PDB entry 8J5T | electron microscopy, 2.98 A resolution | chains A and C of the 4 polymer chains in the assembly

Chain A:
Molecule: Uncharacterized protein Rv1280c
Organism: Mycobacterium tuberculosis (strain ATCC 25618 / H37Rv)
UniProt: P9WGU5 (Y1280_MYCTU); residues 1-591 here = UniProt positions 1-591
Sequence (599 residues; numbered 1 to 599; the number before each row is that of its first residue):
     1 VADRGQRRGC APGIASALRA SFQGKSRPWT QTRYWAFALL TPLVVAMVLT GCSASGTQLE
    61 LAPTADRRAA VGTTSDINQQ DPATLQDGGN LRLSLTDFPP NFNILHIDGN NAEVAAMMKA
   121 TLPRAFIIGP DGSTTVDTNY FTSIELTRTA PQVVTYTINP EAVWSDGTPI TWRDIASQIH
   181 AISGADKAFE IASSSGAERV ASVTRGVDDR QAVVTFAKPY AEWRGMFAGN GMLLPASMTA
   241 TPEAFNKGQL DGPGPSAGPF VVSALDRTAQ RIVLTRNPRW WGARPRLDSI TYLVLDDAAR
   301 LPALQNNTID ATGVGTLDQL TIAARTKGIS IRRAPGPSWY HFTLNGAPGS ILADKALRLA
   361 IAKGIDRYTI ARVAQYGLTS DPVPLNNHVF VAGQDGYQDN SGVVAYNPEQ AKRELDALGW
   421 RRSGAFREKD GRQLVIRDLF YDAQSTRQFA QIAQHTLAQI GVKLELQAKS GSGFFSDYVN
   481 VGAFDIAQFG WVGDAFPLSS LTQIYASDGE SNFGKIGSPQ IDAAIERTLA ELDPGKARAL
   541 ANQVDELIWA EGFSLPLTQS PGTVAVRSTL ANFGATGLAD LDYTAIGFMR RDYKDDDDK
Not modelled in the structure: 1-72, 592-599
Differences from the reference sequence: conflict Val1 (Met in P9WGU5); expression tag (592-599)

Chain C:
Molecule: Putative peptide transport permease protein Rv1282c
Organism: Mycobacterium tuberculosis (strain ATCC 25618 / H37Rv)
UniProt: P9WFZ9 (Y1282_MYCTU); residue numbers follow UniProt; this construct covers 1-291
Sequence (291 residues; each row starts with the number of its first residue):
     1 MTEFASRRTL VVRRFLRNRA AVASLAALLL LFVSAYALPP LLPYSYDDLD FNALLQPPGT
    61 KHWLGTNALG QDLLAQTLRG MQKSMLIGVC VAVISTGIAA TVGAISGYFG GWRDRTLMWV
   121 VDLLLVVPSF ILIAIVTPRT KNSANIMFLV LLLAGFGWMI SSRMVRGMTM SLREREFIRA
   181 ARYMGVSSRR IIVGHVVPNV ASILIIDAAL NVAAAILAET GLSFLGFGIQ PPDVSLGTLI
   241 ADGTASATAF PWVFLFPASI LVLILVCANL TGDGLRDALD PASRSLRRGV R
Not modelled in the structure: 289-291

Interface between chain A and chain C:
Residue-residue contacts (30; chain A residue first):
  Leu317(A) with Leu55(C), hydrophobic; Phe250(C), hydrophobic
  Asp318(A) with Ala245(C); Ser246(C), hydrogen bond (side chain-backbone)
  Thr321(A) with Ala249(C); Phe250(C)
  Arg325(A) with Thr248(C)
  Thr369(A) with Phe51(C)
  Val373(A) with Phe51(C), hydrophobic
  Tyr376(A) with Leu54(C)
  Phe440(A) with Pro231(C), hydrophobic
  Ala443(A) with Pro231(C)
  Gln444(A) with Ser223(C), hydrogen bond (side chain-backbone)
  Arg447(A) with Pro231(C)
  Gln448(A) with Ala68(C)
  Gln451(A) with Leu49(C); Leu69(C); Gln71(C), hydrogen bond; Pro231(C)
  Ile452(A) with Phe51(C), hydrophobic; Leu69(C), hydrophobic
  His455(A) with Leu49(C); Phe51(C)
  Leu466(A) with Pro232(C), hydrophobic
  Ala468(A) with Lys141(C); Gln230(C), hydrogen bond (backbone-side chain); Pro231(C)
  Lys469(A) with Gln230(C)
  Ser470(A) with Pro138(C); Gln230(C)
Other interface residues (no listed pair), chain A (21 interface residues in all): Ile322, Gln467
Other interface residues (no listed pair), chain C (20 interface residues in all): Gly226, Asp242

Overview:
21 residues of chain A and 20 residues of chain C are in contact, with 4 hydrogen bonds. Among the polar pairs
are Asp318(A)-Ser246(C), Gln444(A)-Ser223(C) and Gln451(A)-Gln71(C).
Here chain A is Uncharacterized protein Rv1280c and chain C is Putative peptide transport permease protein
Rv1282c, both from Mycobacterium tuberculosis (strain ATCC 25618 / H37Rv). Entry 8J5T (Cryo-EM structure of
Mycobacterium tuberculosis OppABCD in the catalytic intermediate state) was determined by electron microscopy,
deposited together with 8J5Q, 8J5R, 8J5S and 8J5U.
